PDB entry 5OXA | X-ray diffraction, 1.16 A resolution | chain A

Chain A:
Molecule: Green fluorescent protein
Source organism: Aequorea victoria
UniProtKB: P42212 (GFP_AEQVI); aligned to UniProt positions 2-238 over residues 2-238
Amino-acid sequence (237 residues; row label = number of the first residue in the row; note: 2 numbers in that range are skipped by the numbering (no residue carries them; nothing is unmodelled there); numbering starts at 0):
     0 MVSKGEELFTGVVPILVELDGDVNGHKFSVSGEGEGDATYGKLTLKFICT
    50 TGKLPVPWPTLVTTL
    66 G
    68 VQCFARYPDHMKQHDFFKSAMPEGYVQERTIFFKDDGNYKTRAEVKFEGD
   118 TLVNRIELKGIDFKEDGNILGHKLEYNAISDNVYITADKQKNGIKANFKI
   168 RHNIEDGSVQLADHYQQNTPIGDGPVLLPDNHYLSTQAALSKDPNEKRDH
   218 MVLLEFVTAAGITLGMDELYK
Disordered / not traced: 231-238
Construct notes: initiating methionine (0); expression tag (1); engineered mutation Leu64 (Phe in P42212), Ile146 (Asn in P42212), Asp148 (His in P42212), Thr153 (Met in P42212), Ala205 (Ser in P42212); chromophore (66, 66, 66); conflict Ala72 (Ser in P42212), Ala145 (Tyr in P42212), Ala163 (Val in P42212), Leu231 (His in P42212)
Modified residues: Gly66 (chromophore; B2H)
Covalent attachments: covalent link Leu64-Gly66; covalent link Gly66-Val68

In short:
Chain A is Green fluorescent protein (Aequorea victoria); the structure, Structure of the S205A mutant of the
Cyan Fluorescent Protein Cerulean at pH 7.0, was determined by X-ray diffraction together with 5OX8, 5OX9,
5OXB and 5OXC from the same study.
